PDB entry 7B20 | X-ray diffraction, 2.18 A resolution | chains C and F of the 8 polymer chains in the assembly

== Chain C ==
Name: DtxR family iron (Metal) dependent repressor
From: Saccharopolyspora erythraea (strain ATCC 11635 / DSM 40517 / JCM 4748 / NBRC 13426 / NCIMB 8594 / NRRL 2338)
UniProt: A0A2A9J1W2 (A0A2A9J1W2_SACEN); numbering as in UniProt (aligned over 1-231)
Sequence (233 residues; each row starts with the number of its first residue; numbers below 1 keep their minus sign (Gly-1 is residue -1)):
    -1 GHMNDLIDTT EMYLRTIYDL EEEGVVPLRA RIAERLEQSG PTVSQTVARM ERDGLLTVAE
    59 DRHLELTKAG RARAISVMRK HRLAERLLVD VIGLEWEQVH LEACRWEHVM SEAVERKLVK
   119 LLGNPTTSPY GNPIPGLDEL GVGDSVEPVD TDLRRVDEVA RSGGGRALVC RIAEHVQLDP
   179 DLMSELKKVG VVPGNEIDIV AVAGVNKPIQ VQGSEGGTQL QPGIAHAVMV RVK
Not modelled in the structure: -1 to 1, 141-142
Differences from the reference sequence: expression tag (-1 to 0)
Bound ions: Fe2+ site 1: Met10, Cys102, Glu105, His106; Fe2+ site 2: His79, Glu83, His98, Glu172, Gln175
What the authors report for this chain:
  - binding site for consensus DNA-binding sequence: Thr7, Tyr11, Arg27, Ala28, Arg29, Gln36, Ser37, Pro39, Thr40, Ser42, Gln43, Thr44, Arg47, Arg50, Arg60

== Chain F ==
Molecule: consensus DNA-binding sequence
Sequence (30 nucleotides; each row starts with the number of its first residue):
     1 CGTACTTAGG TTAGGCTAAC CTAAGTCACG
Not modelled in the structure: 30

== Chain C / chain F interface ==
Residue-residue contacts - 15 pairs, chain C then chain F:
  Thr7(C) - DG14(F)  sugar contact
  Thr7(C) - DG15(F)  hydrogen bond to the phosphate
  Glu35(C) - DC16(F)  phosphate contact
  Gln36(C) - DG15(F)  hydrogen bond to the phosphate
  Gln36(C) - DC16(F)  phosphate contact
  Ser37(C) - DC16(F)  hydrogen bond to the phosphate
  Ser37(C) - DT17(F)  base contact
  Pro39(C) - DT17(F)  base contact
  Pro39(C) - DA18(F)  base contact
  Thr40(C) - DG15(F)  sugar contact
  Thr40(C) - DC16(F)  hydrogen bond to the phosphate
  Gln43(C) - DG15(F)  hydrogen bond to the base
  Arg47(C) - DA13(F)  phosphate contact
  Arg47(C) - DG14(F)  salt bridge to the phosphate
  Arg50(C) - DA13(F)  salt bridge to the phosphate
Interface residues without a listed pair, chain C (12 interface residues in all): Leu4, Thr8, Thr44

== In short ==
Chain C and chain F form an interface of 12 and 6 residues respectively, with 5 hydrogen bonds and 2 salt
bridges. Among the polar pairs are Gln43(C)-DG15(F), Thr7(C)-DG15(F) and Gln36(C)-DG15(F). Met10(C),
Cys102(C), Glu105(C) and His106(C) coordinate Fe2+ site 1. The paper reports a binding site for consensus
DNA-binding sequence at Thr7(C), Tyr11(C) and Arg27(C) among others.
Chain C is DtxR family iron (Metal) dependent repressor (Saccharopolyspora erythraea (strain ATCC 11635 / DSM
40517 / JCM 4748 / NBRC 13426 / NCIMB 8594 / NRRL 2338)) and chain F is consensus DNA-binding sequence; the
structure, DtxR-like iron-dependent regulator IdeR complexed with iron and its consensus DNA-binding sequence,
was determined by X-ray diffraction, deposited together with 7B1V, 7B1Y, 7B23, 7B24 and 7B25.
